PDB entry 5MXE | X-ray diffraction, 1.90 A resolution | chain A

== Chain A ==
Protein: Photorhabdus asymbiotica lectin PHL
Source organism: Photorhabdus asymbiotica subsp. asymbiotica (strain ATCC 43949 / 3105-77)
UniProtKB: C7BLE4 (C7BLE4_PHOAA); residues 1-369 here = UniProt positions 1-369
Amino-acid sequence (369 residues; each row starts with the number of its first residue):
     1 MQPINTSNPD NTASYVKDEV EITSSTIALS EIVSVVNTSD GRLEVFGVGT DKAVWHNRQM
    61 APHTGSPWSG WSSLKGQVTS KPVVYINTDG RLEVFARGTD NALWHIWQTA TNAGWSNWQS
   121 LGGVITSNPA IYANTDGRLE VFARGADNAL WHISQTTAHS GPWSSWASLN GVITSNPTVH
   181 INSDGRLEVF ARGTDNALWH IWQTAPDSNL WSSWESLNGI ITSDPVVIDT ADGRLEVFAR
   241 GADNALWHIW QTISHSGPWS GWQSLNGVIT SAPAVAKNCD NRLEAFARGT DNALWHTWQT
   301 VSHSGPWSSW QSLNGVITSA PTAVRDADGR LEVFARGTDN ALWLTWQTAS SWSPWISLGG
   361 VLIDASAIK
Not modelled in the structure: 1-24
Disulfide bonds: Cys279 forms a disulfide with the same residue of a neighbouring copy of this chain
Metal / ion sites: Na+ site 1: Asn37, Thr38; Na+ site 2: Thr38, Asp40; Na+ site 3: Thr178, Val179
From the paper describing this entry:
  - self-association interface (contacts with another copy of this molecule); pairs are residue here / residue on that copy: Cys279-Cys279 (disulfide)
  - interface residues: Met60

== Summary ==
The Na+ site 1 is built by Asn37 and Thr38. Thr38 and Asp40 form the Na+ site 2. From the paper: the interface
residue Met60; a self-association interface involving Cys279.
Chain A is Photorhabdus asymbiotica lectin PHL (Photorhabdus asymbiotica subsp. asymbiotica (strain ATCC 43949
/ 3105-77)); the structure, Photorhabdus asymbiotica lectin (PHL) in free form, was determined by X-ray
diffraction (same publication as 5MXF and 5MXH).
